3P2Z - chains A and B; structure by X-ray diffraction, 1.79 A resolution.

[Chain A]
Name: Serine/threonine-protein kinase PLK1
From: Homo sapiens
Notes: EC 2.7.11.21; fragment: Polo-box domain
Reference sequence: P53350 (PLK1_HUMAN); numbering as in UniProt (aligned over 371-594)
Chain sequence (232 residues; row label = number of the first residue in the row; note: 362 numbers in that range are skipped by the numbering (no residue carries them; nothing is unmodelled there)):
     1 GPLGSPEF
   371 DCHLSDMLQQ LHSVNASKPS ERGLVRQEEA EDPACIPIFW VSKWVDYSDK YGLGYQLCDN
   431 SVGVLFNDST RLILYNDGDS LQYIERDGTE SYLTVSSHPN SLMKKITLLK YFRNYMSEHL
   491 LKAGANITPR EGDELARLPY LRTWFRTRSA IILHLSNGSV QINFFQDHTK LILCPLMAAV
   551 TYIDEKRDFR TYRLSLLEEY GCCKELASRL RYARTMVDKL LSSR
Not modelled in the structure: 1-4, 385-398, 500-502, 594
Sequence notes: expression tag (1-8)
Curated features (UniProtKB/Swiss-Prot):
  - region: Ala493 to Arg507 (Linker), His538 to Lys540 (Important for interaction with phosphorylated proteins)
  - modified residue: Ser375 (Phosphoserine), Ser450 (Phosphoserine), Thr498 (Phosphothreonine)
  - cross-link: Lys492 (Glycyl lysine isopeptide (Lys-Gly) (interchain with G-Cter in ubiquitin))
  - mutagenesis: Trp414 (W414F: Abolishes interaction with CDC25C and reduces centrosomal localization; W414F: No effect on centrosomal localization, nor on S-phase progression; when asscociated with A-427 ...), Val415 (V415A: Loss of centrosomal localization and of S-phase progression; when associated with A- 414 and A-427), Leu427 (L427A: No effect on centrosomal localization, nor on S-phase progression; when associated with A-414. Loss of centrosomal localization and of S-phase progression; when associated with A- 414 and A-415), Lys492 (K492R: Severe mitotic defects leading to prometaphase delay. Increased localization at kinetochores leading to increased levels of phosphorylated BUBR1), His538 (H538A: In pincer mutant; loss of centrosomal location and decreased interaction with phosphorylated CDC25C and BUB1; when associated with M-540), Lys540 (K540M: In pincer mutant; loss of centrosomal location and decreased interaction with phosphorylated CDC25C and BUB1; when associated with A-538)
Reported in the primary citation:
  - conformationally variable residues (side-chain flip): Phe482

[Chain B]
Name: phosphopeptide
Chain sequence (8 residues; numbered 73 to 80; the number before each row is that of its first residue):
    73 XPLHSTAX
Modified residues: ACE (acetyl group) at position 73; Thr78 (phosphothreonine; TPO); NH2 (amino group) at position 80

[How chain A and chain B interact]
Pairs across the interface (23; chain A residue first):
  Lys413(A) with Ser77(B)
  Trp414(A) with Pro74(B); Leu75(B); His76(B); Ser77(B), hydrogen bond (backbone-backbone)
  Val415(A) with Leu75(B); His76(B)
  Asp416(A) with Leu75(B), hydrogen bond (backbone-backbone)
  Tyr485(A) with His76(B)
  His489(A) with Ala79(B); NH2_80(B), hydrogen bond (backbone-backbone)
  Leu490(A) with His76(B); Ser77(B); Thr78(B); Ala79(B), hydrophobic
  Leu491(A) with Thr78(B), hydrogen bond (backbone-backbone); Ala79(B); NH2_80(B)
  Arg516(A) with ACE_73(B); Pro74(B), hydrogen bond (side chain-backbone)
  Phe535(A) with Pro74(B), hydrophobic
  His538(A) with Thr78(B)
  Lys540(A) with Thr78(B)
Interface residues without a listed pair, chain A (14 interface residues in all): Asn533, Phe534

[Summary]
14 residues of chain A face 8 of chain B across their interface; the contacts include 5 hydrogen bonds. Polar
pairs include Arg516(A)-Pro74(B), Trp414(A)-Ser77(B) and Asp416(A)-Leu75(B). Curated annotation (UniProt)
lists 6 mutagenesis sites on chain A. From the paper: conformational variability at Phe482(A).
Chain A is Serine/threonine-protein kinase PLK1 (Homo sapiens) and chain B is phosphopeptide; the structure,
Polo-like kinase I Polo-box domain in complex with PLHSpTA phosphopeptide from PBIP1, was determined by X-ray
diffraction (same publication as 3P34, 3P35, 3P36, 3P37 and 3Q1I).
